PDB entry 7SL3 | electron microscopy, 3.40 A resolution | chains A and F of the 6 polymer chains in the assembly

== Chain A ==
Molecule: Insulin receptor
From: Mus musculus
Notes: EC 2.7.10.1
UniProt: P15208 (INSR_MOUSE); residues -26 to 1345 here correspond to UniProt positions 1-1372 (UniProt number = residue number + 27)
Amino-acid sequence (1372 residues; numbered -26 to 1345; the number before each row is that of its first residue; numbers below 1 keep their minus sign (Met-26 is residue -26)):
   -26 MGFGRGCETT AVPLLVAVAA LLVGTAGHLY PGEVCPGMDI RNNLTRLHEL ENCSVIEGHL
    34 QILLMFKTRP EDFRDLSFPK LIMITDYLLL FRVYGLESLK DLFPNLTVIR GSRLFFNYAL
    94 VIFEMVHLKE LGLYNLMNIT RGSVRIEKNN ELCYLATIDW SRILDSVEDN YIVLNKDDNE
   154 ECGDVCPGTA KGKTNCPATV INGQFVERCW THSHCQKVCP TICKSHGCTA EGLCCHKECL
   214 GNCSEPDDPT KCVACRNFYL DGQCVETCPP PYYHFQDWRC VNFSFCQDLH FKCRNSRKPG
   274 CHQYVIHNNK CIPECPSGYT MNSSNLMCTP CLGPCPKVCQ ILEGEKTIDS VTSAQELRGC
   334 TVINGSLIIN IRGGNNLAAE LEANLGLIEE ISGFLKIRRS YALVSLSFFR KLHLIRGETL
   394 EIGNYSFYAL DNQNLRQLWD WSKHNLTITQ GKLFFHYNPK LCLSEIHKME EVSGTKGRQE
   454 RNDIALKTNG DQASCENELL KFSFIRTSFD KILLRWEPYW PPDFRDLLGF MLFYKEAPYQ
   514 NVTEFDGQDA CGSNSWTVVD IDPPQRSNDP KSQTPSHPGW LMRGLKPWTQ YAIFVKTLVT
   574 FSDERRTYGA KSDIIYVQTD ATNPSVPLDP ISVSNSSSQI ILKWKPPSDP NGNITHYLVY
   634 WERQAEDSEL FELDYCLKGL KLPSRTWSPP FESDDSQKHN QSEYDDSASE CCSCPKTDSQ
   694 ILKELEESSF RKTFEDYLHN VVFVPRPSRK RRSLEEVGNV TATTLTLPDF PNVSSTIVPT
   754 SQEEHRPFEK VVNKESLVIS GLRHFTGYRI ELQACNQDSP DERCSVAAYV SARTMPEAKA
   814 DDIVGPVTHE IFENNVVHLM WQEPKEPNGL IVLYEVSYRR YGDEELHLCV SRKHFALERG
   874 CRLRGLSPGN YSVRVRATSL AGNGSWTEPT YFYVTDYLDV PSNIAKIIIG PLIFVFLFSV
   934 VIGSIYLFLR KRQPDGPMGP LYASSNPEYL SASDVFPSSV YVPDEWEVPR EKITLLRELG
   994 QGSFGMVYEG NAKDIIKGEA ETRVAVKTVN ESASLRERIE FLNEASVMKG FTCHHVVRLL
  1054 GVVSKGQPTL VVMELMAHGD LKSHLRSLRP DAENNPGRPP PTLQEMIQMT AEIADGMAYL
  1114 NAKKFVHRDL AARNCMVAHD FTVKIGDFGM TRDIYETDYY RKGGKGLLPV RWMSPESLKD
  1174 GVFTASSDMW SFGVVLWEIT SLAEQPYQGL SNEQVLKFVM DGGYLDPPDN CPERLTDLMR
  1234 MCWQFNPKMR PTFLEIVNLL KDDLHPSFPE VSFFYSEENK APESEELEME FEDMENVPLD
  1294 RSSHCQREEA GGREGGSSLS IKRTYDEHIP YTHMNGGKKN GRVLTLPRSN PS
Not modelled in the structure: -26 to 0, 163-167, 271-273, 519-527, 540-548, 659-685, 721-757, 911-1345
Disulfide bonds: Cys8-Cys26, Cys126-Cys155, Cys159-Cys182, Cys169-Cys188, Cys192-Cys201, Cys196-Cys207, Cys208-Cys216, Cys212-Cys225, Cys228-Cys237, Cys241-Cys253, Cys259-Cys284, Cys266-Cys274, Cys288-Cys301, Cys312-Cys333, Cys435-Cys468, Cys649-Cys862, Cys788-Cys797
Swiss-Prot annotation at these positions:
  - region: Glu708 to Phe716 (Insulin-binding), Asn959 to Tyr962 (Important for interaction with IRS1, SHC1 and STAT5B), Tyr1324 to Met1327 (PIK3R1 binding)
  - active site: Asp1122 (Proton donor/acceptor)
  - binding site (ATP): Ser996, Lys1020, Glu1067 to Asp1073, Arg1126, Asn1127, Asp1140
  - site: Phe39 (Insulin-binding)
  - modified residue: Ser373 (Phosphoserine), Tyr374 (Phosphotyrosine), Ser380 (Phosphoserine), Tyr962 (Phosphotyrosine), Cys1046 (S-nitrosocysteine), Tyr1148 (Phosphotyrosine), Tyr1152 (Phosphotyrosine), Tyr1153 (Phosphotyrosine), Tyr1318 (Phosphotyrosine), Tyr1324 (Phosphotyrosine)
  - glycosylation (N-linked (GlcNAc...) asparagine): Asn16, Asn25, Asn78, Asn111, Asn215, Asn255, Asn295, Asn337, Asn397, Asn418, Asn514, Asn608, Asn626, Asn673, Asn732, Asn745, Asn883, Asn896
  - cross-link: Lys1042 (Glycyl lysine isopeptide (Lys-Gly) (interchain with G-Cter in ubiquitin))

== Chain F ==
Molecule: Insulin A chain
From: Homo sapiens
UniProt: P01308 (INS_HUMAN); residues 1-21 here correspond to UniProt positions 90-110 (UniProt number = residue number + 89)
Amino-acid sequence (21 residues; each row starts with the number of its first residue):
     1 GIVEQCCTSI CSRYQLENYC N
Sequence notes: engineered mutation Arg13 (Leu102 in P01308)
Disulfide bonds: Cys6-Cys11

== How chain A and chain F interact ==
Pairs across the interface - 16 pairs, chain A then chain F:
  Asp496(A) - Cys7(F)  hydrogen bond
  Arg498(A) - Cys7(F)
  Asp709(A) - Val3(F)
  His712(A) - Ile2(F)
  Asn713(A) - Gly1(F)
  Asn713(A) - Ile2(F)
  Asn713(A) - Val3(F)
  Phe716(A) - Ile2(F)  hydrophobic
  Val717(A) - Asn18(F)
  Val717(A) - Tyr19(F)
  Pro718(A) - Asn18(F)
  Pro718(A) - Tyr19(F)  hydrophobic
  Arg719(A) - Glu17(F)  hydrogen bond (side chain-backbone)
  Arg719(A) - Asn18(F)  hydrogen bond (backbone-backbone)
  Arg719(A) - Cys20(F)  hydrogen bond (side chain-backbone)
  Arg719(A) - Asn21(F)
Interface residues without a listed pair, chain A (10 interface residues in all): Arg578
Interface residues without a listed pair, chain F (10 interface residues in all): Thr8

== In short ==
The chain A/chain F interface involves 10 residues from each chain, with 4 hydrogen bonds. Polar contacts
include Asp496(A)-Cys7(F), Arg719(A)-Glu17(F) and Arg719(A)-Cys20(F). UniProt lists active-site residue
Asp1122(A) and 12 ATP-binding residues on chain A.
Chain A is Insulin receptor (Mus musculus) and chain F is Insulin A chain (Homo sapiens); the structure,
Full-length insulin receptor bound with site 2 binding deficient mutant insulin (A-L13R) -- symmetric
conformation, was determined by electron microscopy, deposited together with 7SL1, 7SL2, 7SL4, 7SL6, 7SL7,
7STH and 3 further entries.
